7WLR - chains G and J of the 10 polymer chains in the assembly; structure by electron microscopy, 3.54 A resolution.

[Chain G]
Protein: Histone H2A
Source organism: Komagataella pastoris
UniProtKB: A0A1B2JD99 (A0A1B2JD99_PICPA); residues 12-119 here correspond to UniProt positions 13-120 (UniProt number = residue number + 1)
Amino-acid sequence (108 residues; each row starts with the number of its first residue):
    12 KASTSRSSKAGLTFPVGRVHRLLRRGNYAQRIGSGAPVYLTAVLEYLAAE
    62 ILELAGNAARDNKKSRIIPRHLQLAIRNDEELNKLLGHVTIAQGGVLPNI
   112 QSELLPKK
Not modelled in the structure: 12, 119

[Chain J]
Molecule: 145-nt DNA strand
Sequence (145 nucleotides; each row starts with the number of its first residue):
     1 ATCGATGTATATATCTGACACGTGCCTGGAGACTAGGGAGTAATCCCCTT
    51 GGCGGTTAAAACGCGGGGGACAGCGCGTACGTGCGTTTAAGCGGTGCTAG
   101 AGCTGTCTACGACCAATTGAGCGGCCTCGGCACCGGGATTCTGAT

[Interface between chain G and chain J]
Contacting residue pairs (11):
  Ser-14(G) / DA30(J)  phosphate contact
  Ser-14(G) / DG31(J)  phosphate contact
  Ser-16(G) / DA30(J)  phosphate contact
  Arg-17(G) / DA30(J)  salt bridge to the phosphate
  Gly-28(G) / DA30(J)  phosphate contact
  Arg-29(G) / DG29(J)  salt bridge to the phosphate
  Arg-32(G) / DG28(J)  sugar contact
  Arg-32(G) / DG29(J)  salt bridge to the phosphate
  Arg-42(G) / DG38(J)  sugar contact
  Arg-77(G) / DC19(J)  sugar contact
  Arg-77(G) / DA20(J)  salt bridge to the phosphate
Other interface residues (no listed pair), chain G (9 interface residues in all): Thr-15
Other interface residues (no listed pair), chain J (8 interface residues in all): DG36

[Summary]
Chain G and chain J form an interface of 9 and 8 residues respectively, with 4 salt bridges. Polar contacts
include Arg-17(G)/DA30(J), Arg-29(G)/DG29(J) and Arg-32(G)/DG29(J).
Chain G is Histone H2A (Komagataella pastoris) and chain J is a 145-nt DNA strand; the structure, Cryo-EM
structure of the nucleosome containing Komagataella pastoris histones, was determined by electron microscopy.
